1UHL - chains B and D of the 4 polymer chains in the assembly; structure by X-ray diffraction, 2.90 A resolution.

[Chain B]
Protein: Oxysterols receptor LXR-alpha
Source organism: Homo sapiens
UniProtKB: Q13133 (NR1H3_HUMAN); numbering as in UniProt (aligned over 207-447)
Amino-acid sequence (242 residues; numbered 206 to 447; the number before each row is that of its first residue):
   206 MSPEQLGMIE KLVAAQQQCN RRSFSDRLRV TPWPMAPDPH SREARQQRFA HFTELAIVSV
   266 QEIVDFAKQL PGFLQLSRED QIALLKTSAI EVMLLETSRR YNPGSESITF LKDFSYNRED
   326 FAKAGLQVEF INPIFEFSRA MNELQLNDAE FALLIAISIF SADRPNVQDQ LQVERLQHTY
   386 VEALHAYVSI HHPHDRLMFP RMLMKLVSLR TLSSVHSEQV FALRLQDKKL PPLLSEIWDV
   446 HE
Unresolved in the structure: 230-247, 315-317, 446-447
Differences from the reference sequence: expression tag (206)
Small-molecule neighbours: 444 (N-(2,2,2-trifluoroethyl)-N-{4-[2,2,2-trifluoro-1-hydroxy-1-(trifluoromethyl)ethyl]phenyl}benzenesulfonamide): Phe-254, Phe-257, Thr-258, Leu-260, Ala-261, Ser-264, Ile-295, Met-298, Leu-299, Thr-302, Phe-326, Leu-331, Phe-335, Ile-339, His-421, Gln-424, Leu-439, Trp-443
Curated features (UniProtKB/Swiss-Prot):
  - mutagenesis: Ile-268 to Lys-273 (Abolishes interaction with NCOA2 without affecting interaction with GPS2; when associated with 438-A-A-439), Leu-438 to Leu-439 (Abolishes interaction with NCOA2 without affecting interaction with GPS2; when associated with 268-A--A-273)
From the paper describing this entry:
  - binding site for 444: Ala-261, Thr-302, His-421, Leu-439, Trp-443
  - contacts within the chain: Glu-267/Arg-305
  - mutagenesis - H421A, W443A: abolished signaling in response to 444
  - mutagenesis - H421N, W443F: abolished signaling in response to oxysterols
  - mutagenesis - H421N, W443F: decreased signaling in response to 444
  - mutagenesis - E267A: unchanged signaling in response to 444
  - mutagenesis - E267A (2- to 3-fold): decreased signaling in response to oxysterols
  - mutagenesis - E267A (2-fold): decreased signaling in response to 24,25-EC
  - mutagenesis - E267A: decreased signaling in response to arachidonic acid
  - higher-order assembly contacts with a neighbouring Retinoic acid receptor RXR-beta: His-383, Glu-387, His-390
  - conformationally variable residues (order/disorder transition): Ser-230 to Arg-247, Phe-315 to Lys-317
  - mutagenesis - H421A, W443A: abolished signaling in response to 24,25-EC

[Chain D]
Protein: 10-mer peptide from Nuclear receptor coactivator 2
UniProtKB: Q15596 (NCOA2_HUMAN); residues 604-613 here correspond to UniProt positions 687-696 (UniProt number = residue number + 83)
Amino-acid sequence (10 residues; numbered 604 to 613; the number before each row is that of its first residue):
   604 HKILHRLLQD

[Interface between chain B and chain D]
Pairs across the interface (14; chain B residue first):
  Val-269(B) with Leu-607(D), hydrophobic; Leu-610(D), hydrophobic
  Lys-273(B) with Leu-610(D), hydrogen bond (side chain-backbone); Leu-611(D), hydrogen bond (side chain-backbone); Asp-613(D)
  Arg-283(B) with His-608(D)
  Gln-286(B) with Leu-611(D)
  Ile-287(B) with His-608(D); Leu-611(D), hydrophobic
  Leu-438(B) with Ile-606(D), hydrophobic
  Glu-441(B) with His-604(D); Lys-605(D), hydrogen bond (side chain-backbone); Ile-606(D), hydrogen bond (side chain-backbone); Leu-607(D)
Other interface residues (no listed pair), chain B (12 interface residues in all): Gln-266, Phe-278, Leu-290, Pro-437, Ile-442

[Summary]
12 residues of chain B and 8 residues of chain D are in contact; the contacts include 4 hydrogen bonds. Polar
pairs include Lys-273(B)/Leu-610(D), Lys-273(B)/Leu-611(D) and Glu-441(B)/Lys-605(D). From the paper: a
binding site for 444 at Ala-261(B), Thr-302(B) and His-421(B) among others; H421A and W443A of chain B abolish
signaling in response to 444; 5 substitutions were tested in all.
Chain B is Oxysterols receptor LXR-alpha (Homo sapiens) and chain D is a 10-mer peptide from Nuclear receptor
coactivator 2; the structure, Crystal structure of the LXRalfa-RXRbeta LBD heterodimer, was determined by
X-ray diffraction.
